PDB entry 3X0G | X-ray diffraction, 1.90 A resolution | chain A

[Chain A]
Name: CD81
Organism: Chlorocebus sabaeus
Notes: fragment: large extracellular loop
Chain sequence (93 residues; each row starts with the number of its first residue):
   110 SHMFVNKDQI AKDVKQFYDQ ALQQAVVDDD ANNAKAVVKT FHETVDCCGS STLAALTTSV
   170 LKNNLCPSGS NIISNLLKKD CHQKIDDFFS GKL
Disulfides: Cys156-Cys190, Cys157-Cys175

[Summary]
Chain A is CD81 (Chlorocebus sabaeus); the structure, Crystal structure of the ectodomain of African green
monkey CD81 large extracellular loop (agmCD81-LEL), was determined by X-ray diffraction, deposited together
with 3X0F.
